Entry 8A1Q (X-ray diffraction, 2.06 A resolution); this record covers chains B and C of the 4 polymer chains in the assembly.

[Chain B]
Molecule: Integrase
From: Human immunodeficiency virus 1
Notes: EC 2.7.7.-, 3.1.-.-
UniProt: P12497 (POL_HV1N5); the construct has insertions or renumbered stretches relative to UniProt, so the offset changes along the chain: -19 to 49 = UniProt 1367-1435; 50-212 = UniProt 1197-1359
Sequence (233 residues; row label = number of the first residue in the row; numbers below 1 keep their minus sign (Ser-20 is residue -20)):
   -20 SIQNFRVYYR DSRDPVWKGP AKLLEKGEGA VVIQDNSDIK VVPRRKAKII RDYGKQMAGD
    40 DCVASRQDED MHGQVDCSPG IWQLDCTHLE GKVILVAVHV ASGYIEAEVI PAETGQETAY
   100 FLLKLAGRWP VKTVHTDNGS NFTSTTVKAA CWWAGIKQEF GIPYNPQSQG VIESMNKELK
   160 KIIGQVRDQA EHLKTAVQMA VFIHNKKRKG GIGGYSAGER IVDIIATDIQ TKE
Disordered / not traced: -20 to 56, 145-148, 212
Differences from the reference sequence: expression tag (-20); engineered mutation Glu4 (Trp1390 in P12497), Lys185 (Phe1332 in P12497)
Ion coordination: Mg2+: Asp64, Asp116
Small-molecule neighbours:
  - Pirmitegravir (WBV; (2S)-tert-butoxy{4-(4-chlorophenyl)-2,3,6-trimethyl-1-[(1-methyl-1H-pyrazol-4-yl)methyl]-1H-pyrrolo[2,3-b]pyridin-5-yl}acetic acid), molecule 1: Gln95, Ala98, Tyr99, Leu102, Thr124, Thr125, Ala128, Ala129, Trp132
  - Pirmitegravir (WBV), molecule 2: Gln168, Ala169, Glu170, His171, Thr174, Met178
Curated features (UniProtKB/Swiss-Prot):
  - DNA-binding region: Phe-16 to Asp31 (Integrase-type)
  - binding site (Mg(2+)): Asp64, Asp116, Glu152
From the paper describing this entry:
  - binding site for Pirmitegravir: Gln95, Tyr99, Leu102, Trp132, Glu170, His171, Thr174, Met178
  - mutagenesis - E170A: unchanged binding to Pirmitegravir (from molecular simulation)
  - mutagenesis - T124A, W132A, M178A: decreased binding to Pirmitegravir (from molecular simulation)

[Chain C]
Molecule: Integrase
From: Human immunodeficiency virus 1
Notes: EC 2.7.7.-, 3.1.-.-
UniProt: P12497 (POL_HV1N5); the construct has insertions or renumbered stretches relative to UniProt, so the offset changes along the chain: 220-288 = UniProt 1367-1435; 289-451 = UniProt 1197-1359
Sequence (233 residues; numbered 219 to 451; the number before each row is that of its first residue):
   219 SIQNFRVYYR DSRDPVWKGP AKLLEKGEGA VVIQDNSDIK VVPRRKAKII RDYGKQMAGD
   279 DCVASRQDED MHGQVDCSPG IWQLDCTHLE GKVILVAVHV ASGYIEAEVI PAETGQETAY
   339 FLLKLAGRWP VKTVHTDNGS NFTSTTVKAA CWWAGIKQEF GIPYNPQSQG VIESMNKELK
   399 KIIGQVRDQA EHLKTAVQMA VFIHNKKRKG GIGGYSAGER IVDIIATDIQ TKE
Disordered / not traced: 219-221, 280-451
Differences from the reference sequence: expression tag (219); engineered mutation Glu243 (Trp1390 in P12497), Lys424 (Phe1332 in P12497)
Small-molecule neighbours: Pirmitegravir (WBV; (2S)-tert-butoxy{4-(4-chlorophenyl)-2,3,6-trimethyl-1-[(1-methyl-1H-pyrazol-4-yl)methyl]-1H-pyrrolo[2,3-b]pyridin-5-yl}acetic acid): Tyr226, Trp235, Lys266, Ile268
Curated features (UniProtKB/Swiss-Prot):
  - DNA-binding region: Phe223 to Asp270 (Integrase-type)
  - binding site (Mg(2+)): Asp303, Asp355, Glu391
From the paper describing this entry:
  - binding site for Pirmitegravir: Tyr226, Trp235, Lys266, Ile268
  - mutagenesis - Y226A (3.58 +/- 1.34 kcal/mol), K266A (3.63 +/- 0.90 kcal/mol), I268A (3.35 +/- 0.93 kcal/mol): decreased binding to Pirmitegravir (from molecular simulation)
  - mutagenesis - W235A (0.49 +/- 0.87 kcal/mol): unchanged binding to Pirmitegravir (from molecular simulation)
  - mutagenesis - L242E, W243E: abolished binding to CTD

[How chain B and chain C interact]
Pairs across the interface (8; chain B residue first):
  Val165(B) with Tyr271(C), hydrophobic
  Gln168(B) with Arg269(C); Tyr271(C)
  Glu170(B) with Lys266(C), salt bridge
  Phe181(B) with Gly272(C)
  Ile182(B) with Tyr271(C), hydrophobic
  Lys185(B) with Met275(C); Ala276(C)
Other interface residues (no listed pair), chain B (8 interface residues in all): Gln164, Arg187
Other interface residues (no listed pair), chain C (7 interface residues in all): Gly277
From the paper, about this interface:
  - specific contacts: Tyr271(C)-Ile182(B) (hydrophobic contact)

[In short]
Chain B and chain C form an interface of 8 and 7 residues respectively; the contacts include 1 salt bridge.
Its one salt-bridged contact is Glu170(B)-Lys266(C). The authors report a hydrophobic contact between
Tyr271(C) and Ile182(B). The paper reports a binding site for Pirmitegravir at Gln95(B), Tyr99(B) and
Tyr226(C) among others; T124A, W132A and M178A of chain B reduce binding to Pirmitegravir; 10 substitutions
were tested in all.
Chain B and chain C are both Integrase (Human immunodeficiency virus 1); the structure, HIV-1 Integrase
Catalytic Core Domain and C-Terminal Domain in Complex with Allosteric Integrase Inhibitor STP0404
(Pirmitegravir), was determined by X-ray diffraction, deposited together with 8A1P.
